3T1H - chains A and T of the 23 polymer chains in the assembly; structure by X-ray diffraction, 3.11 A resolution.

Chain A:
Molecule: 16s rRNA
Source organism: Thermus thermophilus
Sequence (1513 nucleotides; row label = number of the first residue in the row; note: 4 numbers in that range are skipped by the numbering (no residue carries them; nothing is unmodelled there)):
     5 UGGAGAGUUUGAUCCUGGCUCAGGGUGAACGCUGGCGGCGUGCCUAAGAC
    55 AUGCAAGUCGUGCGGGCCGCGGGGUUUUACUCCGUGGUCAGCGGCGGACG
   105 GGUGAGUAACGCGUGGGUGACCUACCCGGAAGAGGGGGACAACCCGGGGA
   155 AACUCGGGCUAAUCCCCCAUGUGGACCCGCCCCUUGGGGUGUGUCCAAAG
   205 GGCUUUGCCCGCUUCCGGAUGGGCCCGCGUCCCAUCAGCUAGUUGGUGGG
   255 GUAAUGGCCCACCAAGGCGACGACGGGUAGCCGGUCUGAGAGGAUGGCCG
   305 GCCACAGGGGCACUGAGACACGGGCCCCACUCCUACGGGAGGCAGCAGUU
   355 AGGAAUCUUCCGCAAUGGGCGCAAGCCUGACGGAGCGACGCCGCUUGGAG
   405 GAAGAAGCCCUUCGGGGUGUAAACUCCUGAACCCGGGACGAAACCCCCGA
   455 CGAGGGGACUGACGGUACCGGGGUAAUAGCGCCGGCCAACUCCGUGCCAG
   505 CAGCCGCGGUAAUACGGAGGGCGCGAGCGUUACCCGGAUUCACUGGGCGU
   555 AAAGGGCGUGUAGGCGGCCUGGGGCGUCCCAUGUGAAAGACCACGGCUCA
   605 ACCGUGGGGGAGCGUGGGAUACGCUCAGGCUAGACGGUGGGAGAGGGUGG
   655 UGGAAUUCCCGGAGUAGCGGUGAAAUGCGCAGAUACCGGGAGGAACGCCG
   705 AUGGCGAAGGCAGCCACCUGGUCCACCCGUGACGCUGAGGCGCGAAAGCG
   755 UGGGGAGCAAACCGGAUUAGAUACCCGGGUAGUCCACGCCCUAAACGAUG
   805 CGCGCUAGGUCUCUGGGUCUCCUGGGGGCCGAAGCUAACGCGUUAAGCGC
   855 GCCGCCUGGGGAGUACGGCCGCAAGGCUGAAACUCAAAGGAAUUGACGGG
   905 GGCCCGCACAAGCGGUGGAGCAUGUGGUUUAAUUCGAAGCAACGCGAAGA
   955 ACCUUACCAGGCCUUGACAUGCUAGGGAACCCGGGUGAAAGCCUGGGGUG
  1005 CCCCGCGAGGGGAGCCCUAGCACAGGUGCUGCAUGGCCGUCGUCAGCUCG
  1055 UGCCGUGAGGUGUUGGGUUAAGUCCCGCAACGAGCGCAACCCCCGCCGUU
  1105 AGUUGCCAGCGGUUCGGCCGGGCACUCUAACGGGACUGCCCGCGAAAGCG
  1155 GGAGGAAGGAGGGGACGACGUCUGGUCAGCAUGGCCCUUACGGCCUGGGC
  1205 GACACACGUGCUACAAUGCCCACUACAAAGCGAUGCCACCCGGCAACGGG
  1255 GAGCUAAUCGCAAAAAGGUGGGCCCAGUUCGGAUUGGGGUCUGCAACCCG
  1305 ACCCCAUGAAGCCGGAAUCGCUAGUAAUCGCGGAUCAGCCAUGCCGCGGU
  1355 GAAUACGUUCCCGGGCCUUGUACACACCGCCCGUCACGCCAUGGGAGCGG
  1405 GCUCUACCCGAAGUCGCCGGGAGCCUACGGGCAGGCGCCGAGGGUAGGGC
  1455 CCGUGACUGGGGCGAAGUCGUAACAAGGUAGCUGUACCGGAAGGUGCGGC
  1505 UGGAUCA
  1516 CUUUCU
Differences from the reference sequence: insertion (1517-1521)
Metal / ion sites: Mg2+ site 1: U12, G21, G22; Mg2+ site 2 near G21 (its only coordinating residue here); Mg2+ site 3: C48, G108; Mg2+ site 4 near A53 (its only coordinating residue here); Mg2+ site 5 near U56 (its only coordinating residue here); Mg2+ site 6: A109, G110, G284; Mg2+ site 7 near G115 (its only coordinating residue here); Mg2+ site 8: G151, G152; Mg2+ site 9 near C163 (its only coordinating residue here); Mg2+ site 10 near G175 (its only coordinating residue here); Mg2+ site 11 near U188 (its only coordinating residue here); Mg2+ site 12 near G193 (its only coordinating residue here); 81 more Mg2+ sites not listed
Small-molecule neighbours: paromomycin (PAR): C1386, G1387, U1388, C1389, A1390, C1391, G1466, C1467, G1468, A1469, A1470, G1471, U1472, C1473

Chain T:
Protein: 30S ribosomal protein S20
Source organism: Thermus thermophilus
UniProt: P62661 (RS20_THET2); residue numbers follow UniProt; this construct covers 1-106
Sequence (106 residues; each row starts with the number of its first residue):
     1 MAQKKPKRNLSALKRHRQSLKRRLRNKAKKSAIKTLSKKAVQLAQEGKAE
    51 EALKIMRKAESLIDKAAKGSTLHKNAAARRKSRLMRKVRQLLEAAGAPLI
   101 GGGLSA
Not modelled in the structure: 1-7

How chain A and chain T interact:
Residue-residue contacts - 98 pairs, chain A then chain T:
  G61(A) with Leu10(T), phosphate contact
  G95(A) with Arg17(T), salt bridge to the phosphate
  C96(A) with Lys14(T), salt bridge to the phosphate; Arg17(T), salt bridge to the phosphate
  G97(A) with Lys14(T), hydrogen bond to the base; Gln18(T), hydrogen bond to the phosphate
  G98(A) with Arg22(T), salt bridge to the phosphate
  C99(A) with Arg15(T), base contact
  G100(A) with Arg15(T), hydrogen bond to the base
  G101(A) with Arg15(T), base contact
  C126(A) with Lys74(T), hydrogen bond to the phosphate; Asn75(T), phosphate contact
  U127(A) with Lys74(T), salt bridge to the phosphate
  C169(A) with Arg25(T), hydrogen bond to the sugar; Lys29(T), phosphate contact
  C170(A) with Lys29(T), salt bridge to the phosphate
  C171(A) with Lys65(T), salt bridge to the phosphate
  C172(A) with Lys65(T), salt bridge to the phosphate
  A179(A) with Glu60(T), base contact; Ala78(T), phosphate contact; Lys81(T), hydrogen bond to the base
  C180(A) with Ala78(T), sugar contact; Lys81(T), sugar contact; Ser82(T), hydrogen bond to the phosphate; Met85(T), hydrogen bond to the sugar
  C181(A) with Ser82(T), hydrogen bond to the phosphate; Met85(T), sugar contact; Arg89(T), hydrogen bond to the sugar; Leu104(T), base contact; Ser105(T), hydrogen bond to the base
  C182(A) with Arg89(T), hydrogen bond to the sugar; Ser105(T), base contact; Ala106(T), sugar contact
  U196(A) with Ser105(T), hydrogen bond to the base; Ala106(T), base contact
  G197(A) with Met85(T), base contact; Gly101(T), hydrogen bond to the sugar; Gly102(T), hydrogen bond to the sugar; Gly103(T), base contact; Leu104(T), hydrogen bond to the sugar; Ser105(T), base contact
  U198(A) with Arg57(T), sugar contact; Glu60(T), hydrogen bond to the sugar; Gly101(T), sugar contact; Gly102(T), sugar contact; Gly103(T), hydrogen bond to the sugar
  C199(A) with Arg57(T), sugar contact; Glu60(T), sugar contact; Ser61(T), hydrogen bond to the phosphate; Asp64(T), hydrogen bond to the sugar
  C200(A) with Ser61(T), hydrogen bond to the phosphate; Asp64(T), sugar contact; Lys65(T), phosphate contact; Lys68(T), hydrogen bond to the sugar
  A201(A) with Lys68(T), sugar contact
  U218(A) with Lys68(T), sugar contact
  G254(A) with Arg83(T), salt bridge to the phosphate; Lys87(T), salt bridge to the phosphate
  G255(A) with Arg83(T), hydrogen bond to the base
  U256(A) with Arg79(T), salt bridge to the phosphate; Arg83(T), base contact
  A257(A) with Lys74(T), sugar contact; Asn75(T), hydrogen bond to the sugar; Ala76(T), phosphate contact; Arg79(T), salt bridge to the phosphate
  A258(A) with Asn75(T), phosphate contact; Arg79(T), salt bridge to the phosphate
  C317(A) with Arg23(T), sugar contact
  U318(A) with Ser19(T), sugar contact; Arg22(T), phosphate contact; Arg23(T), sugar contact; Asn26(T), phosphate contact
  G319(A) with Arg22(T), salt bridge to the phosphate; Asn26(T), hydrogen bond to the phosphate; Ser70(T), hydrogen bond to the phosphate
  A320(A) with Ser70(T), hydrogen bond to the phosphate; Lys74(T), sugar contact
  G327(A) with Leu10(T), phosphate contact
  G328(A) with His16(T), sugar contact
  A344(A) with Arg8(T), sugar contact
  G345(A) with Arg8(T), phosphate contact
  U1418(A) with Arg23(T), salt bridge to the phosphate
  G1420(A) with Lys34(T), phosphate contact
  C1421(A) with Lys38(T), salt bridge to the phosphate
  G1433(A) with Leu36(T), sugar contact; Lys39(T), hydrogen bond to the phosphate; Lys58(T), sugar contact
  G1434(A) with Thr35(T), phosphate contact; Leu36(T), sugar contact; Lys39(T), salt bridge to the phosphate
  G1435(A) with Ala28(T), sugar contact; Ser31(T), phosphate contact; Ala32(T), phosphate contact; Thr35(T), hydrogen bond to the phosphate
  C1436(A) with Lys27(T), phosphate contact; Ala28(T), phosphate contact; Ser31(T), hydrogen bond to the phosphate
  A1437(A) with Lys27(T), salt bridge to the phosphate
Other interface residues (no listed pair), chain A (51 interface residues in all): C125, C168, G178, A202, G253
Other interface residues (no listed pair), chain T (52 interface residues in all): Ala12, Lys21, Leu24, Arg80, Arg86

Summary:
The interface between chain A and chain T involves 51 residues on one side and 52 on the other; the contacts
include 30 hydrogen bonds and 18 salt bridges. Polar pairs include G97(A)-Lys14(T), G100(A)-Arg15(T) and
A179(A)-Lys81(T). Chain A binds paromomycin.
Chain A is 16s rRNA and chain T is 30S ribosomal protein S20, both from Thermus thermophilus; the structure,
Structure of the Thermus thermophilus 30S ribosomal subunit complexed with a human anti-codon stem loop (HASL)
..., was determined by X-ray diffraction, deposited together with 3T1Y.
